PDB entry 7LHD | electron microscopy, 4.60 A resolution (low resolution: residue-level contacts below are approximate; hydrogen-bond / salt-bridge calls are withheld) | chains A and LH of the 182 polymer chains in the assembly

[Chain A]
Molecule: Genomic RNA
Source organism: Escherichia virus Qbeta
Sequence (4217 nucleotides; each row starts with the number of its first residue):
     1 GGGGACCCCCUUUAGGGGGUCACCUCACACAGCAGUACUUCACUGAGUAU
    51 AAGAGGACAUAUGCCUAAAUUACCGCGUGGUCUGCGUUUCGGAGCCGAUA
   101 AUGAAAUUCUUAAUGAUUUUCAGGAGCUCUGGUUUCCAGACCUCUUUAUC
   151 GAAUCUUCCGACACGCAUCCGUGGUACACACUGAAGGGUCGUGUGUUGAA
   201 CGCCCACCUUGAUGAUCGUCUACCUAAUGUAGGCGGUCGCCAGGUAAGGC
   251 GCACUCCACAUCGCGUCACCGUUCCGAUUGCCUCUUCAGGCCUUCGUCCG
   301 GUAACAACCGUUCAGUAUGAUCCCGCAGCACUAUCGUUCUUAUUGAACGC
   351 UCGUGUUGACUGGGAUUUCGGUAAUGGCGAUAGUGCGAACCUUGUCAUUA
   401 AUGACUUUCUGUUUCGCACCUUUGCACCUAAGGAGUUUGAUUUUUCGAAC
   451 UCCUUAGUUCCUCGUUAUACUCAGGCCUUCUCCGCGUUUAAUGCCAAGUA
   501 UGGCACUAUGAUCGGCGAAGGGCUCGAGACUAUAAAAUAUCUCGGGCUUU
   551 UACUGCGCAGACUGCGUGAGGGUUACCGCGCUGUUAAGCGUGGCGAUUUA
   601 CGUGCUCUUCGUAGGGUUAUCCAGUCCUACCAUAAUGGUAAGUGGAAACC
   651 GGCUACUGCUGGUAAUCUCUGGCUUGAAUUUCGUUAUGGCCUUAUGCCUC
   701 UCUUUUAUGACAUCAGAGAUGUCAUGUUAGACUGGCAGAACCGUCAUGAU
   751 AAGAUUCAACGCCUCCUUCGGUUUUCUGUUGGUCACGGCGAGGAUUACGU
   801 UGUCGAAUUCGACAAUCUGUACCCUGCCGUUGCUUACUUUAAACUGAAAG
   851 GGGAGAUUACACUCGAACGCCGUCAUCGUCAUGGCAUAUCUUACGCUAAC
   901 CGCGAAGGAUAUGCUGUUUUCGACAACGGUUCCCUUCGGCCUGUGUCCGA
   951 UUGGAAGGAGCUUGCCACUGCAUUCAUCAAUCCGCAUGAAGUUGCUUGGG
  1001 AGUUAACUCCCUACAGCUUCGUUGUUGAUUGGUUCUUGAAUGUUGGUGAC
  1051 AUACUUGCUCAACAAGGUCAGCUAUAUCAUAAUAUCGAUAUUGUAGACGG
  1101 CUUUGACAGACGUGACAUCCGGCUCAAAUCUUUCACCAUAAAAGGUGAAC
  1151 GAAAUGGGCGGCCUGUUAACGUUUCUGCUAGCCUGUCUGCUGUCGAUUUA
  1201 UUUUACAGCCGACUCCAUACGAGCAAUCUUCCGUUCGCUACACUAGAUCU
  1251 UGAUACCACCUUUAGUUCGUUUAAACACGUUCUUGAUAGUAUCUUUUUAU
  1301 UAACCCAACGCGUAAAGCGUUGAAACUUUGGGUCAAUUUGAUCAUGGCAA
  1351 AAUUAGAGACUGUUACUUUAGGUAACAUCGGGAAAGAUGGAAAACAAACU
  1401 CUGGUCCUCAAUCCGCGUGGGGUAAAUCCCACUAACGGCGUUGCCUCGCU
  1451 UUCACAAGCGGGUGCAGUUCCUGCGCUGGAGAAGCGUGUUACCGUUUCGG
  1501 UAUCUCAGCCUUCUCGCAAUCGUAAGAACUACAAGGUCCAGGUUAAGAUC
  1551 CAGAACCCGACCGCUUGCACUGCAAACGGUUCUUGUGACCCAUCCGUUAC
  1601 UCGCCAGGCAUAUGCUGACGUGACCUUUUCGUUCACGCAGUAUAGUACCG
  1651 AUGAGGAACGAGCUUUUGUUCGUACAGAGCUUGCUGCUCUGCUCGCUAGU
  1701 CCUCUGCUGAUCGAUGCUAUUGAUCAGCUGAACCCAGCGUAUUGAACACU
  1751 GCUCAUUGCCGGUGGUGGCUCAGGGUCAAAACCCGAUCCGGUUAUUCCGG
  1801 AUCCACCGAUUGAUCCGCCGCCAGGGACAGGUAAGUAUACCUGUCCCUUC
  1851 GCAAUUUGGUCCCUAGAGGAGGUUUACGAGCCUCCUACUAAGAACCGACC
  1901 GUGGCCUAUCUAUAAUGCUGUUGAACUCCAGCCUCGCGAAUUUGAUGUUG
  1951 CCCUCAAAGAUCUUUUGGGCAAUACAAAGUGGCGUGAUUGGGAUUCUCGG
  2001 CUUAGUUAUACCACGUUCCGCGGUUGCCGUGGCAAUGGUUAUAUUGACCU
  2051 UGAUGCGACUUAUCUUGCUACUGAUCAGGCUAUGCGUGAUCAGAAGUAUG
  2101 AUAUUCGCGAGGGCAAGAAACCUGGUGCUUUCGGUAACAUUGAGCGAUUC
  2151 AUUUAUCUUAAGUCGAUAAAUGCUUAUUGCUCUCUUAGCGAUAUUGCGGC
  2201 CUAUCACGCCGAUGGCGUGAUAGUUGGCUUUUGGCGCGAUCCAUCCAGCG
  2251 GUGGUGCCAUACCGUUUGACUUCACUAAGUUUGAUAAGACUAAAUGUCCU
  2301 AUUCAAGCCGUGAUAGUCGUUCCUCGUGCUUAGUAACUAAGGAUGAAAUG
  2351 CAUGUCUAAGACAGCAUCUUCGCGUAACUCUCUCAGCGCACAAUUGCGCC
  2401 GAGCCGCGAACACAAGAAUUGAGGUUGAAGGUAACCUCGCACUUUCCAUU
  2451 GCCAACGAUUUACUGUUGGCCUAUGGUCAGUCGCCAUUUAACUCUGAGGC
  2501 UGAGUGUAUUUCAUUCAGCCCGAGAUUCGACGGGACCCCGGAUGACUUUA
  2551 GGAUAAAUUAUCUUAAAGCCGAGAUCAUGUCGAAGUAUGACGACUUCAGC
  2601 CUAGGUAUUGAUACCGAAGCUGUUGCCUGGGAGAAGUUCCUGGCAGCAGA
  2651 GGCUGAAUGUGCUUUAACGAACGCUCGUCUCUAUAGGCCUGACUACAGUG
  2701 AGGAUUUCAAUUUCUCACUGGGCGAGUCAUGUAUACACAUGGCUCGUAGA
  2751 AAAAUAGCCAAGCUAAUAGGAGAUGUUCCGUCCGUUGAGGGUAUGUUGCG
  2801 UCACUGCCGAUUUUCUGGCGGUGCUACAACAACGAAUAACCGUUCGUACG
  2851 GUCAUCCGUCCUUCAAGUUUGCGCUUCCGCAAGCGUGUACGCCUCGGGCU
  2901 UUGAAGUAUGUUUUAGCUCUCAGAGCUUCUACACAUUUCGAUAUCAGAAU
  2951 UUCUGAUAUUAGCCCUUUUAAUAAAGCAGUUACUGUACCUAAGAACAGUA
  3001 AGACAGAUCGUUGUAUUGCUAUCGAACCUGGUUGGAAUAUGUUUUUCCAA
  3051 CUGGGUAUCGGUGGCAUUCUACGCGAUCGGUUGCGUUGCUGGGGUAUCGA
  3101 UCUGAAUGAUCAGACGAUAAAUCAGCGCCGCGCUCACGAAGGCUCCGUUA
  3151 CUAAUAACUUAGCAACGGUUGAUCUCUCAGCGGCAAGCGAUUCUAUAUCU
  3201 CUUGCCCUCUGUGAGCUCUUAUUGCCCCCAGGCUGGUUUGAGGUUCUUAU
  3251 GGACCUCAGAUCACCUAAGGGGCGAUUGCCUGACGGUAGUGUUGUUACCU
  3301 ACGAGAAGAUUUCUUCUAUGGGUAACGGUUACACAUUCGAGCUCGAGUCG
  3351 CUUAUUUUUGCUUCUCUCGCUCGUUCCGUUUGUGAGAUACUGGACUUAGA
  3401 CUCGUCUGAGGUCACUGUUUACGGAGACGAUAUUAUUUUACCGUCCUGUG
  3451 CAGUCCCUGCCCUCCGGGAAGUUUUUAAGUAUGUUGGUUUUACGACCAAU
  3501 ACUAAAAAGACUUUUUCCGAGGGGCCGUUCAGAGAGUCGUGCGGCAAGCA
  3551 CUACUAUUCUGGCGUAGAUGUUACUCCCUUUUACAUACGUCACCGUAUAG
  3601 UGAGUCCUGCCGAUUUAAUACUGGUUUUGAAUAACCUAUAUCGGUGGGCC
  3651 ACAAUUGACGGCGUAUGGGAUCCUAGGGCCCAUUCUGUGUACCUCAAGUA
  3701 UCGUAAGUUGCUGCCUAAACAGCUGCAACGUAAUACUAUACCUGAUGGUU
  3751 ACGGUGAUGGUGCCCUCGUCGGAUCGGUCCUAAUCAAUCCUUUCGCGAAA
  3801 AACCGCGGGUGGAUCCGGUACGUACCGGUGAUUACGGACCAUACAAGGGA
  3851 CCGAGAGCGCGCUGAGUUGGGGUCGUAUCUCUACGACCUCUUCUCGCGUU
  3901 GUCUCUCGGAAAGUAACGAUGGGUUGCCUCUUAGGGGUCCAUCGGGUUGC
  3951 GAUUCUGCGGAUCUAUUUGCCAUCGAUCAGCUUAUCUGUAGGAGUAAUCC
  4001 UACGAAGAUAAGCAGGUCUACCGGCAAAUUCGAUAUACAGUAUAUCGCGU
  4051 GCAGUAGCCGUGUUCUGGCACCCUACGGGGUCUUCCAGGGCACGAAGGUU
  4101 GCGUCUCUACACGAGGCGUAACCUGGGAGGGCGCCAAUAUGGCGCCUAAU
  4151 UGUGAAUAAAUUAUCACAAUUACUCUUACGAGUGAGAGGGGGAUCUGCUU
  4201 UGCCCUCUCUCCUCCCA
What the authors report for this chain:
  - contacts within the chain: G2749/U2811

[Chain LH]
Protein: Capsid protein
Source organism: Escherichia phage Qbeta
Reference sequence: P03615 (CAPSD_BPQBE); residues 0-132 here correspond to UniProt positions 1-133 (UniProt number = residue number + 1)
Chain sequence (133 residues; each row starts with the number of its first residue; numbering starts at 0):
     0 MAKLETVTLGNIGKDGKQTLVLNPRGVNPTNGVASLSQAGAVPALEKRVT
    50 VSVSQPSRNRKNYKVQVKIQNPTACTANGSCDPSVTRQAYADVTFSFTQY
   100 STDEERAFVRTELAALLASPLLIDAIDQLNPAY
Unresolved in the structure: 0
Swiss-Prot annotation at these positions:
  - site: Tyr-89 (RNA-binding)

[How chain A and chain LH interact]
Pairs across the interface (56; chain A residue first):
  C3584(A) / Asn-58(LH)
  A3585(A) / Arg-57(LH)
  A3585(A) / Asn-58(LH)
  A3585(A) / Arg-59(LH)
  C3662(A) / Tyr-99(LH)
  G3663(A) / Thr-97(LH)
  G3663(A) / Tyr-99(LH)
  U3664(A) / Asn-61(LH)
  U3664(A) / Tyr-62(LH)
  U3664(A) / Ser-95(LH)
  U3664(A) / Phe-96(LH)
  U3664(A) / Thr-97(LH)
  A3665(A) / Arg-59(LH)
  A3665(A) / Asn-61(LH)
  A3665(A) / Tyr-62(LH)
  A3665(A) / Lys-63(LH)
  A3665(A) / Phe-94(LH)
  A3665(A) / Ser-95(LH)
  U3666(A) / Ser-56(LH)
  U3666(A) / Arg-59(LH)
  U3666(A) / Lys-63(LH)
  G3667(A) / Ser-56(LH)
  G3667(A) / Arg-57(LH)
  G3667(A) / Arg-59(LH)
  G3668(A) / Arg-57(LH)
  U3674(A) / Tyr-89(LH)
  A3675(A) / Asp-91(LH)
  C3767(A) / Lys-63(LH)
  U3769(A) / Asn-30(LH)
  U3769(A) / Ser-53(LH)
  U3769(A) / Lys-63(LH)
  U3769(A) / Gln-65(LH)
  C3770(A) / Asn-30(LH)
  C3770(A) / Val-32(LH)
  C3770(A) / Ser-51(LH)
  C3770(A) / Gln-65(LH)
  C3770(A) / Lys-67(LH)
  G3771(A) / Asn-30(LH)
  G3771(A) / Val-32(LH)
  G3771(A) / Ala-33(LH)
  G3771(A) / Ser-34(LH)
  G3771(A) / Arg-47(LH)
  G3771(A) / Thr-49(LH)
  G3771(A) / Val-50(LH)
  G3771(A) / Ser-51(LH)
  G3771(A) / Lys-67(LH)
  G3772(A) / Val-26(LH)
  G3772(A) / Asn-27(LH)
  G3772(A) / Asn-30(LH)
  G3772(A) / Arg-47(LH)
  A3773(A) / Asn-27(LH)
  A3773(A) / Thr-29(LH)
  U3774(A) / Thr-29(LH)
  C3839(A) / Arg-57(LH)
  A3843(A) / Arg-57(LH)
  A3843(A) / Asn-58(LH)
Other interface residues (no listed pair), chain LH (31 interface residues in all): Pro-28, Gln-54, Thr-93

[Summary]
20 residues of chain A and 31 residues of chain LH are in contact. From the paper: contacts within the chain
involving G2749(A) and U2811(A).
Here chain A is Genomic RNA (Escherichia virus Qbeta) and chain LH is Capsid protein (Escherichia phage
Qbeta). Entry 7LHD (The complete model of phage Qbeta virion) was determined by electron microscopy together
with 7LGE, 7LGF, 7LGG and 7LGH from the same study.
